6B6W - chains A and B; structure by X-ray diffraction, 1.72 A resolution.

# Chain A (and B)
Molecule: Carbon monoxide dehydrogenase
Organism: Desulfovibrio vulgaris
Notes: EC 1.2.7.4; chain B of this document is another copy of the same molecule, construct and numbering; everything in this record applies to it too
Reference sequence: Q72A99 (Q72A99_DESVH); numbering as in UniProt (aligned over 2-629)
Chain sequence (637 residues; each row starts with the number of its first residue; numbers below 1 keep their minus sign (Met-7 is residue -7)):
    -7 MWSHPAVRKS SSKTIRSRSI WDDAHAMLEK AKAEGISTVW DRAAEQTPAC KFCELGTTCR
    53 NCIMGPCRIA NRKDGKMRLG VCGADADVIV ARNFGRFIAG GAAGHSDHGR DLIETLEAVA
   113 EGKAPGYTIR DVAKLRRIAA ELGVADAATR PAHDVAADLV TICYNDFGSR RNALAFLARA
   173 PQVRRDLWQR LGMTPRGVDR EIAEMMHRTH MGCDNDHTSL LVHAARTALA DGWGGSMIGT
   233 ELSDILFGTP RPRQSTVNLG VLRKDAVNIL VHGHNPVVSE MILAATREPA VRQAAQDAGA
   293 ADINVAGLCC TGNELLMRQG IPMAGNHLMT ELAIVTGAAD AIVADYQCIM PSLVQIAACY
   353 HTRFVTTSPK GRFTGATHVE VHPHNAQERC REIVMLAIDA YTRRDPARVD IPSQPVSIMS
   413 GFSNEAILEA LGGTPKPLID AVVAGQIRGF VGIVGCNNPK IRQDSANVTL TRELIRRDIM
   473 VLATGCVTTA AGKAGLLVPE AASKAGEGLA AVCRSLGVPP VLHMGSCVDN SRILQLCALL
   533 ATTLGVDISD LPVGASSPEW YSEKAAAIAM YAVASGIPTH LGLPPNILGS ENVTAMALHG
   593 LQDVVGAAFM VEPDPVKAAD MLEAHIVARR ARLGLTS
Unresolved in the structure: -7 to 3 (chain B: -7 to 1)
Sequence notes: expression tag (-7 to 1)
Metal / ion sites: 2Fe-2S cluster Fe: Cys42, Cys45 (shared with Cys42(B), Cys45(B) of chain B); 4Fe-4S cluster Fe: Cys51, Cys54, Cys59, Cys74; fe(4)-ni(1)-S(4) cluster Fe: His266, Cys302, Cys340, Cys448, Cys478; Fe(4)-Ni(1)-S(4) cluster, oxidized Ni: His266, Cys301, Cys302, Cys340, Cys448, Cys478, Cys519, Lys556
Residues lining bound ligands:
  - Fe(4)-Ni(1)-S(4) cluster, oxidized / fe(4)-ni(1)-S(4) cluster: His266, Cys301, Cys302, Asn305, His319, Cys340, Val446, Gly447, Cys448, Gly477, Cys478, Cys519, Tyr553, Ser554, Lys556, Ala557
  - 2Fe-2S cluster (FES): Cys42, Phe44, Cys45, Thr50, Arg60
  - 4Fe-4S cluster (SF4): Cys51, Arg52, Asn53, Cys54, Met56, Gly57, Pro58, Cys59, Gly72, Val73, Cys74, Ala76, Ile81, Arg84, Met203
What the authors report for this chain:
  - Fe(4)-Ni(1)-S(4) cluster, oxidized Ni coordination: His266, Cys301, Cys302, Cys340, Cys519, Lys556
  - conformationally variable residues (side-chain flip): Cys301, Cys519, Lys556
  - catalytic residues: Lys556 (citing earlier work)

# Chain A / chain B interface
Residue-residue contacts (211; chain A residue first):
  Val31(A) - Val73(B)
  Arg34(A) - Gly72(B)  hydrogen bond (side chain-backbone)
  Arg34(A) - Val73(B)  hydrogen bond (side chain-backbone)
  Arg34(A) - Cys74(B)
  Arg34(A) - Gly75(B)
  Ala35(A) - Val73(B)  hydrophobic
  Glu37(A) - Lys68(B)
  Glu37(A) - Met69(B)  hydrogen bond (side chain-backbone)
  Gln38(A) - Cys59(B)
  Gln38(A) - Arg60(B)  hydrogen bond (side chain-backbone)
  Gln38(A) - Met69(B)
  Gln38(A) - Leu71(B)  hydrogen bond (side chain-backbone)
  Gln38(A) - Val73(B)
  Pro40(A) - Arg60(B)  hydrogen bond (backbone-side chain)
  Ala41(A) - Pro58(B)  hydrophobic
  Ala41(A) - Arg60(B)
  Cys42(A) - Arg60(B)
  Cys45(A) - Thr50(B)
  Cys45(A) - Arg52(B)
  Cys45(A) - Pro58(B)  hydrophobic
  Thr50(A) - Cys45(B)
  Thr50(A) - Arg52(B)
  Arg52(A) - Cys45(B)
  Arg52(A) - Thr50(B)
  Arg52(A) - Arg52(B)
  Arg52(A) - Asn85(B)
  Arg52(A) - Phe89(B)
  Asn53(A) - Phe89(B)
  Asn53(A) - Glu555(B)
  Cys54(A) - Phe89(B)  hydrophobic
  Cys54(A) - Tyr553(B)
  Ile55(A) - Asn450(B)  hydrogen bond (backbone-side chain)
  Ile55(A) - Lys452(B)  hydrogen bond (backbone-side chain)
  Ile55(A) - Trp552(B)
  Ile55(A) - Tyr553(B)  hydrogen bond (backbone-backbone)
  Ile55(A) - Leu575(B)  hydrophobic
  Ile55(A) - Asn578(B)
  Met56(A) - Val31(B)  hydrophobic
  Met56(A) - His319(B)  hydrogen bond
  Met56(A) - Asn450(B)
  Met56(A) - Pro451(B)
  Met56(A) - Lys452(B)  hydrogen bond (backbone-side chain)
  Met56(A) - Tyr553(B)  hydrophobic
  Gly57(A) - Lys452(B)  hydrogen bond (backbone-side chain)
  Pro58(A) - Ala41(B)  hydrophobic
  Pro58(A) - Cys45(B)  hydrophobic
  Pro58(A) - Glu46(B)
  Cys59(A) - Gln38(B)
  Arg60(A) - Gln38(B)  hydrogen bond (backbone-side chain)
  Arg60(A) - Pro40(B)  hydrogen bond (side chain-backbone)
  Arg60(A) - Ala41(B)
  Arg60(A) - Cys42(B)
  Lys68(A) - Glu37(B)
  Met69(A) - Glu37(B)  hydrogen bond (backbone-side chain)
  Met69(A) - Gln38(B)
  Leu71(A) - Arg34(B)
  Leu71(A) - Gln38(B)  hydrogen bond (backbone-side chain)
  Gly72(A) - Arg34(B)  hydrogen bond (backbone-side chain)
  Val73(A) - Val31(B)  hydrophobic
  Val73(A) - Arg34(B)  hydrogen bond (backbone-side chain)
  Val73(A) - Ala35(B)  hydrophobic
  Val73(A) - Gln38(B)
  Cys74(A) - Arg34(B)
  Cys74(A) - Met342(B)
  Cys74(A) - Pro343(B)
  Cys74(A) - Ser344(B)
  Gly75(A) - Arg34(B)
  Gly75(A) - Pro343(B)
  Ala76(A) - Pro343(B)
  Asn85(A) - Arg52(B)
  Arg88(A) - Gly92(B)
  Arg88(A) - Met198(B)
  Arg88(A) - Glu555(B)  salt bridge
  Phe89(A) - Arg52(B)
  Phe89(A) - Asn53(B)
  Phe89(A) - Cys54(B)  hydrophobic
  Gly92(A) - Arg88(B)
  Gly92(A) - Met198(B)
  Gly92(A) - His202(B)
  Ala95(A) - Ala195(B)
  Ala95(A) - Met198(B)  hydrophobic
  Ala95(A) - His199(B)  hydrogen bond (backbone-side chain)
  Gly96(A) - His199(B)  hydrogen bond (backbone-side chain)
  Asp99(A) - Glu196(B)
  Asp99(A) - His199(B)  salt bridge
  Arg102(A) - Ser161(B)  hydrogen bond
  Arg102(A) - Arg192(B)
  Glu106(A) - Arg192(B)  salt bridge
  Glu109(A) - Arg162(B)  salt bridge
  Val152(A) - Arg162(B)
  Thr153(A) - Arg162(B)  hydrogen bond
  Tyr156(A) - Ser161(B)
  Tyr156(A) - Arg162(B)
  Phe159(A) - Phe159(B)
  Phe159(A) - Gly160(B)
  Phe159(A) - Ser161(B)
  Gly160(A) - Phe159(B)
  Ser161(A) - Arg102(B)  hydrogen bond
  Ser161(A) - Tyr156(B)
  Ser161(A) - Phe159(B)
  Arg162(A) - Glu109(B)  salt bridge
  Arg162(A) - Val152(B)
  Arg162(A) - Thr153(B)  hydrogen bond
  Arg162(A) - Tyr156(B)
  Asp191(A) - Asp191(B)
  Asp191(A) - Arg192(B)
  Asp191(A) - Ala195(B)
  Arg192(A) - Arg102(B)
  Arg192(A) - Glu106(B)  salt bridge
  Arg192(A) - Asp191(B)
  Ala195(A) - Ala95(B)
  Ala195(A) - Asp191(B)
  Glu196(A) - Asp99(B)
  Glu196(A) - Lys362(B)
  Met198(A) - Arg88(B)
  Met198(A) - Gly92(B)
  Met198(A) - Ala95(B)  hydrophobic
  Met198(A) - Met198(B)  hydrophobic
  His199(A) - Ala95(B)  hydrogen bond (side chain-backbone)
  His199(A) - Gly96(B)  hydrogen bond (side chain-backbone)
  His199(A) - Asp99(B)  salt bridge
  His199(A) - Tyr338(B)
  His199(A) - Gln339(B)  hydrogen bond (backbone-side chain)
  His199(A) - Lys362(B)
  Arg200(A) - Pro361(B)  hydrogen bond (side chain-backbone)
  Arg200(A) - Lys362(B)
  His202(A) - Gly92(B)
  His202(A) - Gln339(B)  hydrogen bond
  His202(A) - Ser554(B)
  His202(A) - Glu555(B)
  His202(A) - Lys556(B)  hydrogen bond (side chain-backbone)
  Met203(A) - His319(B)
  Met203(A) - Gln339(B)
  Met203(A) - Cys340(B)  hydrogen bond (backbone-backbone)
  Met203(A) - Met342(B)  hydrophobic
  Met203(A) - Tyr553(B)
  Gly204(A) - Tyr338(B)
  Gly204(A) - Gln339(B)  hydrogen bond (backbone-backbone)
  Gly204(A) - Cys340(B)  hydrogen bond (backbone-backbone)
  Gly204(A) - Ile341(B)  hydrogen bond (backbone-backbone)
  Gly204(A) - Phe365(B)
  Cys205(A) - Tyr338(B)  hydrophobic
  Cys205(A) - Gln339(B)
  Cys205(A) - Lys362(B)  hydrogen bond (side chain-backbone)
  Cys205(A) - Gly363(B)
  Cys205(A) - Arg364(B)
  Cys205(A) - Phe365(B)
  Asp206(A) - Lys362(B)  hydrogen bond (backbone-backbone)
  Asp206(A) - Arg364(B)
  Asn207(A) - Pro343(B)
  Asn207(A) - Arg364(B)  hydrogen bond (backbone-backbone)
  Asn207(A) - Phe365(B)
  Asn207(A) - Thr366(B)  hydrogen bond (backbone-backbone)
  Asp208(A) - Arg364(B)  hydrogen bond (backbone-backbone)
  Asp208(A) - Thr366(B)  hydrogen bond
  Ser211(A) - Arg364(B)
  His319(A) - Met56(B)  hydrogen bond
  His319(A) - Met203(B)
  Tyr338(A) - His199(B)
  Tyr338(A) - Gly204(B)
  Tyr338(A) - Cys205(B)  hydrophobic
  Gln339(A) - His199(B)  hydrogen bond (side chain-backbone)
  Gln339(A) - His202(B)  hydrogen bond
  Gln339(A) - Met203(B)
  Gln339(A) - Gly204(B)  hydrogen bond (backbone-backbone)
  Gln339(A) - Cys205(B)
  Cys340(A) - Met203(B)  hydrogen bond (backbone-backbone)
  Cys340(A) - Gly204(B)  hydrogen bond (backbone-backbone)
  Ile341(A) - Gly204(B)  hydrogen bond (backbone-backbone)
  Met342(A) - Cys74(B)
  Met342(A) - Met203(B)  hydrophobic
  Pro343(A) - Cys74(B)
  Pro343(A) - Gly75(B)
  Pro343(A) - Ala76(B)
  Pro343(A) - Asn207(B)
  Ser344(A) - Cys74(B)
  Pro361(A) - Arg200(B)  hydrogen bond (backbone-side chain)
  Lys362(A) - Glu196(B)
  Lys362(A) - His199(B)
  Lys362(A) - Arg200(B)
  Lys362(A) - Cys205(B)  hydrogen bond (backbone-side chain)
  Lys362(A) - Asp206(B)  hydrogen bond (backbone-backbone)
  Gly363(A) - Cys205(B)
  Arg364(A) - Cys205(B)
  Arg364(A) - Asp206(B)
  Arg364(A) - Asn207(B)  hydrogen bond (backbone-backbone)
  Arg364(A) - Asp208(B)  hydrogen bond (backbone-backbone)
  Arg364(A) - Ser211(B)
  Phe365(A) - Gly204(B)
  Phe365(A) - Cys205(B)
  Phe365(A) - Asn207(B)
  Thr366(A) - Asn207(B)  hydrogen bond (backbone-backbone)
  Thr366(A) - Asp208(B)  hydrogen bond
  Asn450(A) - Ile55(B)  hydrogen bond (side chain-backbone)
  Asn450(A) - Met56(B)
  Pro451(A) - Met56(B)
  Lys452(A) - Ile55(B)  hydrogen bond (side chain-backbone)
  Lys452(A) - Met56(B)  hydrogen bond (side chain-backbone)
  Lys452(A) - Gly57(B)  hydrogen bond (side chain-backbone)
  Trp552(A) - Ile55(B)
  Tyr553(A) - Cys54(B)
  Tyr553(A) - Ile55(B)  hydrogen bond (backbone-backbone)
  Tyr553(A) - Met56(B)  hydrophobic
  Tyr553(A) - Met203(B)
  Ser554(A) - His202(B)
  Glu555(A) - Asn53(B)
  Glu555(A) - Arg88(B)  salt bridge
  Glu555(A) - His202(B)
  Lys556(A) - His202(B)  hydrogen bond (backbone-side chain)
  Leu575(A) - Ile55(B)  hydrophobic
  Asn578(A) - Ile55(B)
Other interface residues (no listed pair), chain A (90 interface residues in all): Glu46, Ala91, Gly93, His100, Ile194, His209, Pro576
Other interface residues (no listed pair), chain B (92 interface residues in all): Arg70, Ala91, Gly93, Ser98, His100, Ile194, His209, Pro576

# Overview
The interface between chain A and chain B involves 90 residues on one side and 92 on the other; the contacts
include 60 hydrogen bonds and 8 salt bridges. Polar pairs include Arg88(A)-Glu555(B), Asp99(A)-His199(B) and
Glu106(A)-Arg192(B). From the paper: the catalytic residue Lys556(A); Fe(4)-Ni(1)-S(4) cluster, oxidized Ni
coordination by His266(A), Cys301(A) and Cys302(A) among others.
Both chains are Carbon monoxide dehydrogenase (Desulfovibrio vulgaris). Entry 6B6W (Crystal structure of
Desulfovibrio vulgaris carbon monoxide dehydrogenase, as-isolated (protein batch 2), oxidized C-cluster) was
determined by X-ray diffraction, deposited together with 6B6V, 6B6X, 6B6Y and 6DC2.
